PDB entry 4NTX | X-ray diffraction, 2.27 A resolution | chains A and B of the 3 polymer chains in the assembly

[Chain A]
Name: Acid-sensing ion channel 1
From: Gallus gallus
Reference sequence: Q1XA76 (ASIC1_CHICK); residues 14-463 here = UniProt positions 14-463
Sequence (450 residues; row label = number of the first residue in the row):
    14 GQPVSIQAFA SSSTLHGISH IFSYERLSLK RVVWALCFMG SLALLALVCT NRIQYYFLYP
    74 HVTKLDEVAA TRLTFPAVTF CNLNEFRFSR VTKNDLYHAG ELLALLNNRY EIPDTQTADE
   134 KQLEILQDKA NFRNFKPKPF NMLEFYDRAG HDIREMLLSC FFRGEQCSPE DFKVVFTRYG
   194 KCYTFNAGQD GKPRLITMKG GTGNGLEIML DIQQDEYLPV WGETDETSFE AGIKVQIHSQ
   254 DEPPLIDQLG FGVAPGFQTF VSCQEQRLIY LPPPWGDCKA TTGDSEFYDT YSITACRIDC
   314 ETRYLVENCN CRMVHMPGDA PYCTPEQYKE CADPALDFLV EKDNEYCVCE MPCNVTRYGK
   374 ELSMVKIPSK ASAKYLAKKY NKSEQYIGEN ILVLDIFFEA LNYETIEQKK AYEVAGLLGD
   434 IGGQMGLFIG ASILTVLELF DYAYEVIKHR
Disordered / not traced: 14-44, 297-298, 457-463
Swiss-Prot annotation at these positions:
  - motif: Gly443 to Ser445 (GAS motif)
  - site: Glu80 (Involved in channel desensitization), Asp356 (Involved in proton-dependent gating)
  - glycosylation (N-linked (GlcNAc...) asparagine): Asn367, Asn394
  - mutagenesis: Glu80 (E80A: Strongly increases speed of desensitization), Asp346 (D346N: Loss of pH-gated channel activity), Asp350 (D350N: Loss of pH-gated channel activity)
Cystine bridges: Cys94-Cys195, Cys173-Cys180, Cys291-Cys366, Cys309-Cys362, Cys313-Cys360, Cys322-Cys344, Cys324-Cys336
Glycans and other covalent adducts: N-acetylglucosamine (NAG) linked to Asn367, Asn394
Ion coordination: Na+: Thr237, Thr240
Residues lining bound ligands:
  - amiloride (AMR; 3,5-diamino-N-(aminoiminomethyl)-6-chloropyrazinecarboxamide), molecule 1: Glu236, Thr237, Asp238, Asp350, Glu354
  - amiloride (AMR), molecule 2: Ala428, Gly429, Gly432
Reported in the primary citation:
  - binding site for amiloride: Gln437
  - mutagenesis - Q437A: increased signaling in response to MitTx

[Chain B]
Name: Neurotoxin MitTx-alpha
From: Micrurus tener tener
Reference sequence: G9I929 (IVBMA_MICTN); residues 1-60 here correspond to UniProt positions 25-84 (UniProt number = residue number + 24)
Sequence (60 residues; each row starts with the number of its first residue):
     1 EIRPAFCYED PPFFQKCGAF VDSYYFNRSR ITCVHFFYGQ CDVNQNHFTT MSECNRVCHG
Modified residues: Glu1 (pyroglutamic acid; PCA)
Cystine bridges: Cys7-Cys58, Cys17-Cys41, Cys33-Cys54

[Interface between chain A and chain B]
Residue-residue contacts - 32 pairs, chain A then chain B:
  Leu71(A) - Lys16(B)  hydrogen bond (backbone-side chain)
  Leu71(A) - Cys17(B)
  Leu71(A) - Gly18(B)
  Leu71(A) - Ala19(B)
  Tyr72(A) - Lys16(B)  hydrogen bond (backbone-side chain)
  Tyr72(A) - Ala19(B)  hydrophobic
  His74(A) - Lys16(B)
  Pro286(A) - Phe20(B)
  Pro286(A) - Phe37(B)  hydrophobic
  Pro287(A) - Lys16(B)  hydrogen bond (backbone-side chain)
  Pro287(A) - Ala19(B)
  Pro287(A) - Phe20(B)  hydrogen bond (backbone-backbone)
  Trp288(A) - Lys16(B)  hydrogen bond (backbone-side chain)
  Trp288(A) - Phe20(B)
  Gly289(A) - Phe20(B)
  Asp290(A) - Phe14(B)
  Asp290(A) - Phe20(B)
  Asp290(A) - Phe37(B)
  Asp356(A) - Ser29(B)  hydrogen bond
  Glu358(A) - Asp10(B)
  Glu358(A) - Tyr25(B)
  Glu358(A) - Phe26(B)
  Glu358(A) - Asn27(B)  hydrogen bond (backbone-side chain)
  Glu358(A) - Arg28(B)  salt bridge
  Glu358(A) - Ser29(B)  hydrogen bond (side chain-backbone)
  Tyr359(A) - Asn27(B)
  Tyr359(A) - Ser29(B)
  Tyr359(A) - Arg30(B)  hydrogen bond (backbone-side chain)
  Val361(A) - Phe13(B)  hydrophobic
  Cys362(A) - Phe14(B)
  Glu363(A) - His35(B)  salt bridge
  Glu363(A) - Phe37(B)
Interface residues without a listed pair, chain A (20 interface residues in all): Phe70, Pro73, Cys291, Cys313, Cys360, Met364
Interface residues without a listed pair, chain B (18 interface residues in all): Pro11, Phe36

[Overview]
Chain A and chain B form an interface of 20 and 18 residues respectively, with 9 hydrogen bonds and 2 salt
bridges. Among the polar pairs are Glu358(A)-Arg28(B), Glu363(A)-His35(B) and Leu71(A)-Lys16(B). Chain A binds
amiloride. The paper reports a binding site for amiloride at Gln437(A); Q437A of chain A increases signaling
in response to MitTx.
Chain A is Acid-sensing ion channel 1 (Gallus gallus) and chain B is Neurotoxin MitTx-alpha (Micrurus tener
tener); the structure, Structure of acid-sensing ion channel in complex with snake toxin and amiloride, was
determined by X-ray diffraction (same publication as 4NTW and 4NTY).
